3MR3 - chains A and T of the 3 polymer chains in the assembly; structure by X-ray diffraction, 1.75 A resolution.

Chain A:
Name: DNA polymerase eta
Organism: Homo sapiens
Notes: EC 2.7.7.7; fragment: catalytic core (residues 1-432)
UniProtKB: Q9Y253 (POLH_HUMAN); residues 1-432 here = UniProt positions 1-432
Chain sequence (435 residues; row label = number of the first residue in the row; numbers below 1 keep their minus sign (Gly-2 is residue -2)):
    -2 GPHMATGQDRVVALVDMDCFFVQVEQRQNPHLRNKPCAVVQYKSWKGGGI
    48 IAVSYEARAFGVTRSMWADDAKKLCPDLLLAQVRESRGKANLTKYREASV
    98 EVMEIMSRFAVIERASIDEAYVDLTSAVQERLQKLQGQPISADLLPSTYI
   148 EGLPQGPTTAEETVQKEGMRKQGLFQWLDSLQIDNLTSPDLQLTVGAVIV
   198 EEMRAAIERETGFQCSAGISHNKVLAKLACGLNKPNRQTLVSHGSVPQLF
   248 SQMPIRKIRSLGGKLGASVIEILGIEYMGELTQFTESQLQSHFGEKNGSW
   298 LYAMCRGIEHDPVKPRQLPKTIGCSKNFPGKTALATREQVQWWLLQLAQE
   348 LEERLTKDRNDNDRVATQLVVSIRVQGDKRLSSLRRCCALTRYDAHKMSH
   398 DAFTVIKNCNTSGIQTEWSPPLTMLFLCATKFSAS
Not modelled in the structure: 133-134, 154-158
Construct notes: expression tag (-2 to 0)
UniProt features mapped onto this chain:
  - binding site (Mg(2+)): Asp13, Met14, Asp115, Glu116
  - binding site (Mn(2+)): Asp13, Met14, Asp115, Glu116
  - binding site (a 2'-deoxyribonucleoside 5'-triphosphate): Arg61
  - natural variant: Val37 (deletion: In XPV), Leu75 (deletion: In XPV), Arg93 (R93P: In XPV), Arg111 (R111H: In XPV), Thr122 (T122P: In XPV), Gly153 (G153D: In a breast cancer sample), Thr191 (T191P: In XPV), Gly263 (G263V: In XPV), Val266 (V266D: In XPV), Gly295 (G295R: In XPV), Arg361 (R361S: In XPV)
  - mutagenesis: Tyr52 (Y52A/F: Reduces DNA polymerase activity; Y52E: Reduces DNA polymerase activity. Increases fidelity of replication and reduces translesion bypass), Arg61 (R61A: Reduces enzymatic activity by two-thirds), Ser62 (S62G: Increased DNA polymerase activity and translesion bypass compared to wild-type), Ala68 (A68S/V: Severe reduction in thymine dimer translesion bypass), Asn324 to Pro326 (Reduces binding to chromatin and to monoubiquitinated PCNA. Abolishes binding to monoubiquitinated PCNA; when associated with 705-E--H-713 Del)
Metal / ion sites: Mg2+ site 1: Asp13, Met14, Asp115 (together with DZ4); Mg2+ site 2: Asp13, Asp115, Glu116 (together with DZ4) (shared with 1 residue of chain P)
Residues lining bound ligands:
  - DZ4 (2'-deoxy-5'-O-[(R)-hydroxy{[(R)-hydroxy(phosphonooxy)phosphoryl]amino}phosphoryl]adenosine), molecule 1: Asp13, Met14, Asp15, Cys16, Phe17, Phe18, Ile48, Ala49, Tyr52, Arg55, Arg61, Ile114, Asp115, Glu116, Lys231
  - DZ4, molecule 2: Arg256, Ser257, Leu258, Leu262, Lys293, Asn294, Trp297
Reported in the primary citation:
  - binding site for the 11-nt DNA strand (chain T): Gln38, Ser62
  - binding site for DZ4: Arg61
  - mutagenesis - Q38A: decreased catalytic activity on CPD
  - mutagenesis - R61A: decreased catalytic activity
  - disease-associated variants - A117P, T122P: decreased catalytic activity (proposed by the authors, not directly observed)
  - disease-associated variants - F290S, G295R: decreased stability (proposed by the authors, not directly observed)

Chain T:
Molecule: 11-nt DNA strand
Notes: fragment: DNA template
Sequence (11 nucleotides; numbered 1 to 11; the number before each row is that of its first residue):
     1 CAXATGACGCT
Modified residues: TTD (cis-syn cyclobutane thymine dimer) at position 3

How chain A and chain T interact:
Pairs across the interface (41; chain A residue first):
  Gln38(A) with TTD_3(T), base contact; DA4(T), sugar contact
  Tyr39(A) with TTD_3(T), phosphate contact; DA4(T), hydrogen bond to the phosphate
  Trp42(A) with DA2(T), stacking on the base
  Gly46(A) with TTD_3(T), base contact
  Ile48(A) with TTD_3(T), base contact
  Ser62(A) with TTD_3(T), base contact
  Trp64(A) with TTD_3(T), sugar contact
  Lys86(A) with DT5(T), salt bridge to the phosphate
  Ala87(A) with DA4(T), sugar contact
  Leu89(A) with DA4(T), phosphate contact
  Arg93(A) with DT5(T), salt bridge to the phosphate; DG6(T), salt bridge to the phosphate
  Lys293(A) with DG9(T), phosphate contact; DC10(T), salt bridge to the phosphate
  Lys311(A) with DC8(T), phosphate contact
  Arg313(A) with DA7(T), salt bridge to the phosphate; DC8(T), salt bridge to the phosphate
  Pro316(A) with DA7(T), phosphate contact
  Lys317(A) with DA7(T), hydrogen bond to the phosphate; DC8(T), salt bridge to the phosphate
  Thr318(A) with DG6(T), sugar contact; DA7(T), hydrogen bond to the phosphate
  Ile319(A) with DG6(T), phosphate contact
  Gly320(A) with DT5(T), sugar contact; DG6(T), hydrogen bond to the phosphate
  Cys321(A) with DT5(T), phosphate contact
  Ser322(A) with DA4(T), sugar contact; DT5(T), hydrogen bond to the phosphate
  Lys323(A) with DA4(T), phosphate contact
  Asn324(A) with TTD_3(T), base contact; DA4(T), hydrogen bond to the phosphate
  Pro326(A) with DA2(T), sugar contact; TTD_3(T), base contact
  Gly327(A) with DA2(T), hydrogen bond to the phosphate
  Thr329(A) with DA2(T), base contact
  Arg351(A) with DT5(T), salt bridge to the phosphate; DG6(T), salt bridge to the phosphate
  Leu378(A) with DT5(T), base contact; DG6(T), base contact
Other interface residues (no listed pair), chain A (32 interface residues in all): Arg61, Leu315, Glu347, Phe423

Overview:
32 residues of chain A and 9 residues of chain T are in contact; the contacts include 7 hydrogen bonds, 9 salt
bridges and 1 aromatic stacking contact. Polar contacts include Tyr39(A)-DA4(T), Lys317(A)-DA7(T) and
Thr318(A)-DA7(T). The paper reports a binding site for the 11-nt DNA strand (chain T) at Gln38(A) and
Ser62(A); R61A, A117P and T122P of chain A reduce catalytic activity; 6 substitutions were tested in all.
Chain A is DNA polymerase eta (Homo sapiens) and chain T is an 11-nt DNA strand; the structure, Human DNA
polymerase eta - DNA ternary complex with the 3'T of a CPD in the ..., was determined by X-ray diffraction
(same publication as 3SI8, 3MR2, 3MR5 and 3MR6).
